Entry 7M4U (electron microscopy, 2.71 A resolution); this record covers chains a and k of the 21 polymer chains in the assembly.

== Chain a ==
Molecule: 16s Ribosomal RNA
Source organism: Acinetobacter baumannii (strain AB0057)
Sequence (1544 nucleotides; numbered 1 to 1544; the number before each row is that of its first residue):
     1 UUUAACUGAAGAGUUUGAUCAUGGCUCAGAUUGAACGCUGGCGGCAGGCU
    51 UAACACAUGCAAGUCGAGCGGGGGAAGGUAGCUUGCUACCGGACCUAGCG
   101 GCGGACGGGUGAGUAAUGCUUAGGAAUCUGCCUAUUAGUGGGGGACAACA
   151 UCUCGAAAGGGAUGCUAAUACCGCAUACGUCCUACGGGAGAAAGCAGGGG
   201 AUCUUCGGACCUUGCGCUAAUAGAUGAGCCUAAGUCGGAUUAGCUAGUUG
   251 GUGGGGUAAAGGCCUACCAAGGCGACGAUCUGUAGCGGGUCUGAGAGGAU
   301 GAUCCGCCACACUGGGACUGAGACACGGCCCAGACUCCUACGGGAGGCAG
   351 CAGUGGGGAAUAUUGGACAAUGGGGGGAACCCUGAUCCAGCCAUGCCGCG
   401 UGUGUGAAGAAGGCCUUAUGGUUGUAAAGCACUUUAAGCGAGGAGGAGGC
   451 UACUCUAGUUAAUACCUAGGGAUAGUGGACGUUACUCGCAGAAUAAGCAC
   501 CGGCUAACUCUGUGCCAGCAGCCGCGGUAAUACAGAGGGUGCGAGCGUUA
   551 AUCGGAUUUACUGGGCGUAAAGCGUGCGUAGGCGGCUUAUUAAGUCGGAU
   601 GUGAAAUCCCCGAGCUUAACUUGGGAAUUGCAUUCGAUACUGGUGAGCUA
   651 GAGUAUGGGAGAGGAUGGUAGAAUUCCAGGUGUAGCGGUGAAAUGCGUAG
   701 AGAUCUGGAGGAAUACCGAUGGCGAAGGCAGCCAUCUGGCCUAAUACUGA
   751 CGCUGAGGUACGAAAGCAUGGGGAGCAAACAGGAUUAGAUACCCUGGUAG
   801 UCCAUGCCGUAAACGAUGUCUACUAGCCGUUGGGGCCUUUGAGGCUUUAG
   851 UGGCGCAGCUAACGCGAUAAGUAGACCGCCUGGGGAGUACGGUCGCAAGA
   901 CUAAAACUCAAAUGAAUUGACGGGGGCCCGCACAAGCGGUGGAGCAUGUG
   951 GUUUAAUUCGAUGXAACGCGAAGAACCUUACCUGGCCUUGACAUACUAGA
  1001 AACUUUUCAGAGAUGGAUUGGUGCCUUCGGGAACCUAGAUACAGGUGCUG
  1051 CAUGGCUGUCGUCAGCUCGUGUCGUGAGAUGUUGGGUUAAGUCCCGCAAC
  1101 GAGCGCAACCCUUUUCCUUACUUGCCAGCAUUUCGGAUGGGAACUUUAAG
  1151 GAUACUGCCAGUGACAAACUGGAGGAAGGCGGGGACGACGUCAAGUCAUC
  1201 AUGGCCCUUACGGCCAGGGCUACACACGUGCUACAAUGGUCGGUACAAAG
  1251 GGUUGCUACACAGCGAUGUGAUGCUAAUCUCAAAAAGCCGAUCGUAGUCC
  1301 GGAUUGGAGUCUGCAACUCGACUCCAUGAAGUCGGAAUCGCUAGUAAUCG
  1351 CGGAUCAGAAUGCCGCGGUGAAUACGUUCCCGGGCCUUGUACACACCGCC
  1401 CGUCACACCAUGGGAGUUUGUUGCACCAGAAGUAGCUAGCCUAACUGCAA
  1451 AGAGGGCGGUUACCACGGUGUGGCCGAUGACUGGGGUGAAGUCGUAACAA
  1501 GGUAGCCGUAGGGGAACCUGCGGCUGGAUCACCUCCUUAACGAA
Not modelled in the structure: 1-2, 1531-1544
Modified positions: PSU (pseudouridine-5'-monophosphate) at position 513, 7MG (7N-methyl-8-hydroguanosine-5'-monophosphate) at position 524, 2MG (2N-methylguanosine-5'-monophosphate) at position 963, 5MC (5-methylcytidine-5'-monophosphate) at position 964, 2MG (2N-methylguanosine-5'-monophosphate) at position 1204, 4OC (4n,o2'-methylcytidine-5'-monophosphate) at position 1399, UR3 (3-methyluridine-5'-monophoshate) at position 1495, MA6 (6N-dimethyladenosine-5'-monophoshate) at position 1515, MA6 (6N-dimethyladenosine-5'-monophoshate) at position 1516
Sequence notes: conflict U1007 (C57026 in 1211343212), C1034 (U57053 in 1211343212)
Metal / ion sites: Mg2+ site 1 near G23 (its only coordinating residue here); Mg2+ site 2 near A55 (its only coordinating residue here); Mg2+ site 3: A112, G113, G285; Mg2+ site 4: G141, A193; Mg2+ site 5: A170, C171; Mg2+ site 6 near A191 (its only coordinating residue here); Mg2+ site 7: A219 (shared with 1 residue of chain t); Mg2+ site 8: G295, G555; Mg2+ site 9 near A296 (its only coordinating residue here); Mg2+ site 10 near G327 (its only coordinating residue here); Mg2+ site 11 near C348 (its only coordinating residue here); Mg2+ site 12: A506, A507; 38 more Mg2+ sites not listed
Ligand contacts: Eravacycline: 2MG_963, G1050, C1051, C1192, A1193, A1194, G1195

== Chain k ==
Molecule: 30S ribosomal protein S11
Source organism: Acinetobacter baumannii (strain AB0057)
UniProt: A0A4R0F9S8 (A0A4R0F9S8_9GAMM); numbering as in UniProt (aligned over 1-128)
Chain sequence (128 residues; each row starts with the number of its first residue):
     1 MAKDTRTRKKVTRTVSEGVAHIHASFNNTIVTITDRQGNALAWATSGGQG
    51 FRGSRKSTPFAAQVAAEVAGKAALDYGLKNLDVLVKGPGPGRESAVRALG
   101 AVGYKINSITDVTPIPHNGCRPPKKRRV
Not modelled in the structure: 1-11

== Chain a / chain k interface ==
Pairs across the interface (67; chain a residue first):
  G671(a) / His-117(k)  base contact
  A672(a) / Ile-115(k)  hydrogen bond to the sugar
  A672(a) / His-117(k)  hydrogen bond to the base
  A672(a) / Gly-119(k)  base contact
  A673(a) / Pro-114(k)  sugar contact
  A673(a) / Ile-115(k)  sugar contact
  A673(a) / Pro-116(k)  sugar contact
  U674(a) / Cys-120(k)  base contact
  G680(a) / Asn-39(k)  hydrogen bond to the base
  U681(a) / Asn-39(k)  sugar contact
  U681(a) / Ala-40(k)  hydrogen bond to the sugar
  G682(a) / Ala-40(k)  sugar contact
  G682(a) / Trp-43(k)  hydrogen bond to the sugar
  U683(a) / Trp-43(k)  hydrogen bond to the sugar
  A684(a) / Trp-43(k)  sugar contact
  G685(a) / Thr-45(k)  phosphate contact
  G685(a) / Gly-48(k)  phosphate contact
  C686(a) / Asn-28(k)  hydrogen bond to the phosphate
  C686(a) / Thr-45(k)  hydrogen bond to the phosphate
  C686(a) / Gly-47(k)  phosphate contact
  G687(a) / Asn-28(k)  hydrogen bond to the phosphate
  G687(a) / Ile-30(k)  phosphate contact
  G687(a) / Lys-56(k)  salt bridge to the phosphate
  G688(a) / Asn-27(k)  hydrogen bond to the phosphate
  G688(a) / Lys-56(k)  hydrogen bond to the base
  U689(a) / Asn-27(k)  hydrogen bond to the phosphate
  U689(a) / Arg-126(k)  phosphate contact
  G690(a) / Arg-126(k)  salt bridge to the phosphate
  A691(a) / Ser-54(k)  hydrogen bond to the phosphate
  A692(a) / Gly-53(k)  phosphate contact
  A692(a) / Ser-54(k)  phosphate contact
  A701(a) / Trp-43(k)  base contact
  G702(a) / Ile-30(k)  base contact
  G702(a) / Trp-43(k)  base contact
  A703(a) / His-23(k)  sugar contact
  A703(a) / Thr-32(k)  hydrogen bond to the sugar
  U704(a) / His-21(k)  phosphate contact
  U704(a) / Thr-34(k)  sugar contact
  U704(a) / Lys-86(k)  salt bridge to the phosphate
  G711(a) / Cys-120(k)  base contact
  A713(a) / His-117(k)  base contact
  A713(a) / Asn-118(k)  hydrogen bond to the sugar
  A713(a) / Gly-119(k)  sugar contact
  U714(a) / His-117(k)  sugar contact
  U714(a) / Asn-118(k)  phosphate contact
  A715(a) / His-117(k)  stacking on the base
  A715(a) / Asn-118(k)  sugar contact
  A774(a) / Cys-120(k)  base contact
  G775(a) / Cys-120(k)  sugar contact
  G775(a) / Arg-121(k)  hydrogen bond to the sugar
  C776(a) / Arg-121(k)  sugar contact
  C776(a) / Pro-123(k)  phosphate contact
  A777(a) / Lys-124(k)  hydrogen bond to the phosphate
  A778(a) / Lys-124(k)  salt bridge to the phosphate
  C792(a) / Arg-127(k)  sugar contact
  C792(a) / Val-128(k)  sugar contact
  C793(a) / Arg-126(k)  hydrogen bond to the phosphate
  C793(a) / Arg-127(k)  salt bridge to the phosphate
  C793(a) / Val-128(k)  sugar contact
  C794(a) / Arg-126(k)  salt bridge to the phosphate
  U1503(a) / Arg-127(k)  hydrogen bond to the base
  A1504(a) / Arg-127(k)  phosphate contact
  U1519(a) / Arg-127(k)  salt bridge to the phosphate
  G1520(a) / Lys-124(k)  salt bridge to the phosphate
  G1520(a) / Arg-127(k)  salt bridge to the phosphate
  C1521(a) / Arg-121(k)  salt bridge to the phosphate
  G1522(a) / Arg-121(k)  salt bridge to the phosphate
Interface residues without a listed pair, chain a (41 interface residues in all): C705, A712
Interface residues without a listed pair, chain k (34 interface residues in all): Ser-25, Arg-52, Pro-122, Lys-125

== Summary ==
41 residues of chain a and 34 residues of chain k are in contact; the contacts include 19 hydrogen bonds, 11
salt bridges and 1 aromatic stacking contact. Polar pairs include A672(a)/His-117(k), G680(a)/Asn-39(k) and
G688(a)/Lys-56(k). Ligands of chain a: Eravacycline.
Here chain a is 16s Ribosomal RNA and chain k is 30S ribosomal protein S11, both from Acinetobacter baumannii
(strain AB0057). Entry 7M4U (A. baumannii Ribosome-Eravacycline complex: 30S) was determined by electron
microscopy.
